6ESI - chains A and J of the 10 polymer chains in the assembly; structure by electron microscopy, 6.30 A resolution (low resolution: residue-level contacts below are approximate; hydrogen-bond / salt-bridge calls are withheld).

[Chain A]
Name: Histone H3.2
From: Xenopus laevis
UniProtKB: P84233 (H32_XENLA); residues 1-135 here correspond to UniProt positions 2-136 (UniProt number = residue number + 1)
Chain sequence (135 residues; row label = number of the first residue in the row):
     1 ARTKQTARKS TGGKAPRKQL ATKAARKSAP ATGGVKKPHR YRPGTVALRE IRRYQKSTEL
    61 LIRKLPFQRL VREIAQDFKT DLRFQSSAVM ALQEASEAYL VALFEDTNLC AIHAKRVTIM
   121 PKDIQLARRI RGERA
Not modelled in the structure: 1-36, 135
Construct notes: variant Ala102 (Gly103 in P84233)
UniProt features mapped onto this chain:
  - modified residue: Arg2 (Asymmetric dimethylarginine), Thr3 (Phosphothreonine), Lys4 (Allysine), Gln5 (5-glutamyl dopamine), Thr6 (Phosphothreonine), Arg8 (Citrulline), Lys9 (N6,N6,N6-trimethyllysine), Ser10 (ADP-ribosylserine), Thr11 (Phosphothreonine), Lys14 (N6-(2-hydroxyisobutyryl)lysine), Arg17 (Asymmetric dimethylarginine), Lys18 (N6-(2-hydroxyisobutyryl)lysine), Lys23 (N6-(2-hydroxyisobutyryl)lysine), Arg26 (Citrulline), Lys27 (N6,N6,N6-trimethyllysine), Ser28 (ADP-ribosylserine), Lys36 (N6,N6,N6-trimethyllysine), Lys37 (N6-methyllysine), Tyr41 (Phosphotyrosine), Lys56 (N6,N6,N6-trimethyllysine) and 8 more in UniProt
  - lipidation: Cys110 (S-palmitoyl cysteine)

[Chain J]
Molecule: 147-nt DNA strand
From: synthetic construct
Sequence (147 nucleotides; numbered -73 to 73; the number before each row is that of its first residue; numbers below 1 keep their minus sign (DC-73 is residue -73)):
   -73 CTGGAGAATC CCGGTGCCGA GGCCGCTCAA TTGGTCGTAG ACAGCTCTAG CACCGCTTAA
   -13 ACGCACGTAC GCGCTGTCCC CCGCGTTTTA ACCGCCAAGG GGATTACTCC CTAGTCTCCA
    47 GGCACGTGTC AGATATATAC ATCCTGT
Not modelled in the structure: 60-73

[How chain A and chain J interact]
Pairs across the interface (18; chain A residue first):
  His39(A) with DA-67(J)
  Arg40(A) with DC10(J)
  Tyr41(A) with DA-66(J); DC10(J)
  Val46(A) with DG9(J); DC10(J)
  Arg49(A) with DC10(J)
  Arg53(A) with DA-66(J); DT-65(J)
  Lys56(A) with DC-64(J)
  Arg63(A) with DC18(J); DC19(J)
  Pro66(A) with DA17(J); DC18(J)
  Arg69(A) with DA17(J); DC18(J)
  Arg83(A) with DG27(J); DG28(J)
Interface residues without a listed pair, chain A (14 interface residues in all): Lys37, Leu65, Lys115
Interface residues without a listed pair, chain J (14 interface residues in all): DG-68, DG-1, DG11

[Summary]
Chain A and chain J each contribute 14 residues to their interface.
Here chain A is Histone H3.2 (Xenopus laevis) and chain J is a 147-nt DNA strand (synthetic construct). Entry
6ESI (Nucleosome breathing : Class 4) was determined by electron microscopy (same publication as 6ESF, 6ESG
and 6ESH).
